Entry 9IKZ (electron microscopy, 3.14 A resolution); this record covers chains B and C of the 9 polymer chains in the assembly.

# Chain B
Name: Non-structural protein 8
Source organism: Severe acute respiratory syndrome coronavirus 2
UniProt: P0DTD1 (R1AB_SARS2); residues 6-192 here correspond to UniProt positions 3948-4134 (UniProt number = residue number + 3942)
Chain sequence (187 residues; row label = number of the first residue in the row):
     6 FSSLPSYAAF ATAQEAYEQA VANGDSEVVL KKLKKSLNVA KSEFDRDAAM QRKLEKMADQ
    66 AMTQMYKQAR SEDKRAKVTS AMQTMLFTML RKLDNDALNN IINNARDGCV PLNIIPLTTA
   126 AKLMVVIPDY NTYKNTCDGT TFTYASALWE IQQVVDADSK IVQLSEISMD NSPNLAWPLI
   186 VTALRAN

# Chain C
Name: Non-structural protein 7
Source organism: Severe acute respiratory syndrome coronavirus 2
UniProt: P0DTC1 (R1A_SARS2); residues 1-78 here correspond to UniProt positions 3860-3937 (UniProt number = residue number + 3859)
Chain sequence (78 residues; each row starts with the number of its first residue):
     1 SKMSDVKCTS VVLLSVLQQL RVESSSKLWA QCVQLHNDIL LAKDTTEAFE KMVSLLSVLL
    61 SMQGAVDINK LCEEMLDN

# How chain B and chain C interact
Pairs across the interface - 5 pairs, chain B then chain C:
  Ala162(B) with Ser26(C)
  Asp163(B) with Ser24(C); Ser25(C); Ser26(C), hydrogen bond
  Pro178(B) with Lys27(C)
Interface residues without a listed pair, chain B (4 interface residues in all): Leu180

# In short
Chain B and chain C each contribute 4 residues to their interface, with 1 hydrogen bond. Its one
hydrogen-bonded contact is Asp163(B)-Ser26(C).
Here chain B is Non-structural protein 8 and chain C is Non-structural protein 7, both from Severe acute
respiratory syndrome coronavirus 2. Entry 9IKZ (SARS-CoV-2 E-RTC bound to pRNA-nsp9 and GDP-BeF3-) was
determined by electron microscopy.
